PDB entry 8JRJ | X-ray diffraction, 2.50 A resolution | chains B and E of the 3 polymer chains in the assembly

Chain B:
Molecule: MHC class II histocompatibility antigen, DR-1 beta chain
Organism: Eptesicus fuscus
Amino-acid sequence (190 residues; row label = number of the first residue in the row):
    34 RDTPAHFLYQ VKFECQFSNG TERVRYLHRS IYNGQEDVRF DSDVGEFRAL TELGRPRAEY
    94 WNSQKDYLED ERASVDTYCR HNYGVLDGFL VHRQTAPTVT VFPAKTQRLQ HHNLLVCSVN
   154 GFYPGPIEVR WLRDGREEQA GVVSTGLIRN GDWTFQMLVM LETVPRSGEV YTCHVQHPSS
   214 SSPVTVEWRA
Not modelled in the structure: 34-36, 139-145, 168-170
Cystine bridges: Cys48-Cys112, Cys150-Cys206

Chain E:
Molecule: Ala-ser-phe-ile-ile-arg-ser-met-pro-gln-glu-thr
Amino-acid sequence (12 residues; each row starts with the number of its first residue):
     3 ASFIIRSMPQ ET

How chain B and chain E interact:
Pairs across the interface (25):
  Tyr42(B) - Met10(E)
  Val44(B) - Met10(E)  hydrophobic
  Phe46(B) - Arg8(E)
  Phe46(B) - Met10(E)  hydrophobic
  Tyr59(B) - Arg8(E)
  His61(B) - Met10(E)  hydrogen bond
  Ser63(B) - Met10(E)  hydrogen bond
  Arg90(B) - Glu13(E)  salt bridge
  Trp94(B) - Met10(E)  hydrophobic
  Trp94(B) - Gln12(E)
  Tyr100(B) - Arg8(E)
  Tyr100(B) - Pro11(E)
  Asp103(B) - Arg8(E)
  Glu104(B) - Arg8(E)  salt bridge
  Ser107(B) - Arg8(E)  hydrogen bond
  Thr110(B) - Ile6(E)
  Tyr111(B) - Ile6(E)
  Tyr111(B) - Arg8(E)
  His114(B) - Ser4(E)  hydrogen bond (side chain-backbone)
  His114(B) - Ile6(E)
  Asn115(B) - Phe5(E)
  Asn115(B) - Ile6(E)  hydrogen bond (side chain-backbone)
  Val118(B) - Ser4(E)
  Val118(B) - Phe5(E)  hydrophobic
  Leu119(B) - Phe5(E)  hydrophobic
Other interface residues (no listed pair), chain B (21 interface residues in all): Pro89, Tyr93, Phe122
Other interface residues (no listed pair), chain E (11 interface residues in all): Ala3, Ile7, Ser9

Summary:
21 residues of chain B and 11 residues of chain E are in contact; the contacts include 5 hydrogen bonds and 2
salt bridges. Polar pairs include Arg90(B)-Glu13(E), Glu104(B)-Arg8(E) and His61(B)-Met10(E).
Chain B is MHC class II histocompatibility antigen, DR-1 beta chain (Eptesicus fuscus) and chain E is
Ala-ser-phe-ile-ile-arg-ser-met-pro-gln-glu-thr; the structure, Crystal structure of the bat MHC II molecule
at 2.8 A resolution, was determined by X-ray diffraction.
